Entry 8XAW (electron microscopy, 2.73 A resolution); this record covers chains E and G of the 20 polymer chains in the assembly.

== Chain E ==
Protein: ATP-binding protein
Organism: Escherichia coli
UniProt: A0A9X9SUP5 (A0A9X9SUP5_ECOLX); residue numbers follow UniProt; this construct covers 1-571
Chain sequence (571 residues; each row starts with the number of its first residue):
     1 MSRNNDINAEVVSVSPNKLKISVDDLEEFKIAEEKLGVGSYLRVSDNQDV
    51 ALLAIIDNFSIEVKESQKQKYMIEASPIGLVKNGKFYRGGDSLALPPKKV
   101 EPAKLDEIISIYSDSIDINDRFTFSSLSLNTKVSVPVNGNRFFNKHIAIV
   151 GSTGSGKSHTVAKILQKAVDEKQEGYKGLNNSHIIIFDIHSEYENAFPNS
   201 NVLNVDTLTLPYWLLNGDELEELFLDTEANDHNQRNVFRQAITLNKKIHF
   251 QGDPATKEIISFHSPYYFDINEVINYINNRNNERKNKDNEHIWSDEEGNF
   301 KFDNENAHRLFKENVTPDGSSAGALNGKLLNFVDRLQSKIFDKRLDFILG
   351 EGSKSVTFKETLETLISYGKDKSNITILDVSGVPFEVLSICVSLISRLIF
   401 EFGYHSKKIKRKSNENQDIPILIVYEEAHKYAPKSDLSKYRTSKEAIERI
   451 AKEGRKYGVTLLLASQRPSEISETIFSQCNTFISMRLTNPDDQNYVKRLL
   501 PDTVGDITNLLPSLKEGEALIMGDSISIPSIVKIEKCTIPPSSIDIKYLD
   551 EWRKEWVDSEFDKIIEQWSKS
Not modelled in the structure: 1-4
Metal / ion sites: Mg2+: Ser158, Glu192 (together with ADP)
Ligand contacts: ADP (adenosine-5'-diphosphate): Ser152, Thr153, Gly154, Ser155, Gly156, Lys157, Ser158, His159, Glu516, Gly517, Lys533, Ile534, Glu535, Lys536
What the authors report for this chain:
  - binding site for AMP-PNP: Lys157, Arg455, Lys456
  - mutagenesis - K157A: decreased growth in response to phage lambda

== Chain G ==
Protein: DUF4297
Organism: Escherichia coli
UniProt: A0A9X9SUN3 (A0A9X9SUN3_ECOLX); residues 1-394 here = UniProt positions 1-394
Chain sequence (394 residues; row label = number of the first residue in the row):
     1 MDRSAVDTIRGYCYQVDKTIIEIFSLPQMDDSIDIECIEDVDVYNDGHLT
    51 AIQCKYYESTDYNHSVISKPIRLMLSHFKDNKEKGANYYLYGHYKSGQEK
   101 LTLPLKVDFFKSNFLTYTEKKIKHEYHIENGLTEEDLQAFLDRLVININA
   151 KSFDDQKKETIQIIKNHFQCEDYEAEHYLYSNAFRKTYDISCNKKDRRIK
   201 KSDFVESINKSKVLFNIWFYQYEGRKEYLRKLKESFIRRSVNTSPYARFF
   251 ILEFQDKTDIKTVKDCIYKIQSNWSNLSKRTDRPYSPFLLFHGTSDANLY
   301 ELKNQLFNEDLIFTDGYPFKGSVFTPKMLIEGFSNKEIHFQFINDIDDFN
   351 ETLNSINIRKEVYQFYTENCLDIPSQLPQVNIQVKDFADIKEIV
Not modelled in the structure: 1-150

== Interface between chain E and chain G ==
Pairs across the interface (35; chain E residue first):
  Glu10(E) - Ser278(G)  hydrogen bond
  Glu10(E) - Arg280(G)  salt bridge
  Val12(E) - Arg280(G)
  Ser22(E) - Arg280(G)
  Asp24(E) - Lys279(G)
  Asp24(E) - Arg280(G)  salt bridge
  Asp46(E) - Arg239(G)  salt bridge
  Asp46(E) - Val241(G)
  Asp46(E) - Thr243(G)  hydrogen bond
  Asp46(E) - Ser272(G)
  Asp46(E) - Asn273(G)
  Asp46(E) - Tyr285(G)
  Asn47(E) - Arg239(G)
  Asn47(E) - Ser240(G)
  Asn47(E) - Asn273(G)
  Gln48(E) - Lys269(G)
  Gln48(E) - Ser272(G)
  Gln48(E) - Asn273(G)  hydrogen bond
  Asp49(E) - Lys233(G)  salt bridge
  Asp49(E) - Asn273(G)  hydrogen bond
  Val50(E) - Arg239(G)
  Val50(E) - Ser240(G)
  Val50(E) - Val241(G)
  Leu52(E) - Val241(G)  hydrophobic
  Leu80(E) - Val241(G)  hydrophobic
  Asn83(E) - Glu234(G)
  Ser92(E) - Val241(G)
  Leu93(E) - Asn242(G)  hydrogen bond (backbone-side chain)
  Ala94(E) - Asn242(G)
  Leu95(E) - Asn242(G)  hydrogen bond (backbone-side chain)
  Pro97(E) - Asn276(G)
  Pro97(E) - Ser278(G)
  Pro97(E) - Thr281(G)
  Lys98(E) - Val241(G)
  Lys98(E) - Asn242(G)
Interface residues without a listed pair, chain E (20 interface residues in all): Val44, Lys82

== Summary ==
The interface between chain E and chain G involves 20 residues on one side and 16 on the other; the contacts
include 6 hydrogen bonds and 4 salt bridges. Among the polar pairs are Glu10(E)-Arg280(G), Asp24(E)-Arg280(G)
and Asp46(E)-Arg239(G). From the paper: a binding site for AMP-PNP at Lys157(E), Arg455(E) and Lys456(E);
K157A of chain E reduces growth in response to phage lambda.
Here chain E is ATP-binding protein and chain G is DUF4297, both from Escherichia coli. Entry 8XAW (Cryo-EM
structure of an anti-phage defense complex bound to AMPPNP and DNA at state 1) was determined by electron
microscopy (same publication as 8XAU, 8XAV, 8XAX and 8XAY).
